PDB entry 7VNM | electron microscopy, 2.86 A resolution | chains M and Q of the 30 polymer chains in the assembly

# Chain M
Protein: Reaction center protein M chain
From: Cereibacter sphaeroides 2.4.1
Reference sequence: Q3J1A6 (RCEM_RHOS4); residues 0-307 here correspond to UniProt positions 1-308 (UniProt number = residue number + 1)
Chain sequence (308 residues; row label = number of the first residue in the row; numbering starts at 0):
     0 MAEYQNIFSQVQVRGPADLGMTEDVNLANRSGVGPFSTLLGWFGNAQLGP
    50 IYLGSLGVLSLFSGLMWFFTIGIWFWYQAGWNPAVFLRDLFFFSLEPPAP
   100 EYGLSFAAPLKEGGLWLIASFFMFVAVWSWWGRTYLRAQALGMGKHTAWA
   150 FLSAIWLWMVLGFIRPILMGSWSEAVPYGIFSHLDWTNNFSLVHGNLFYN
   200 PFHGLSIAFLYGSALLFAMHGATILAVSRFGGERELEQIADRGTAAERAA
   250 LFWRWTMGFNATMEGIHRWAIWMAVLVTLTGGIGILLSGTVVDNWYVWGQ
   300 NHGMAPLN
Unresolved in the structure: 0-1, 307
Curated features (UniProtKB/Swiss-Prot):
  - binding site ((7R,8Z)-bacteriochlorophyll b): His-182, His-202
  - binding site (Fe cation): His-219, Glu-234, His-266
  - binding site (a ubiquinone): Trp-252
Ion coordination: Fe2+: His-219, Glu-234, His-266 (shared with 2 residues of chain L)
Ligand contacts:
  - bacteriochlorophyll a (BCL), molecule 1: Trp-66, Met-122, Val-126, Phe-150, Ala-153, Ile-154, Leu-156, Trp-157, Leu-160, Trp-185, Thr-186, Asn-187, Phe-189, Ser-190, Leu-196, Phe-197, His-202, Ser-205, Ile-206, Leu-209, Tyr-210, Val-276, Gly-280, Gly-281, Ile-284
  - bacteriochlorophyll a (BCL), molecule 2: Phe-67, Leu-89, Phe-90, Met-122, Trp-157, Leu-160, Val-175, Ile-179, His-182, Leu-183, Trp-185, Thr-186
  - bacteriochlorophyll a (BCL), molecule 3: Thr-186, Phe-197, Tyr-210
  - bacteriochlorophyll a (BCL), molecule 4: Phe-197, His-202, Gly-203, Ile-206, Ala-207, Tyr-210, Gly-211, Leu-214
  - bacteriopheophytin a (BPH), molecule 1: Ser-59, Gly-63, Leu-64, Trp-66, Phe-67, Ala-125, Val-126, Trp-129, Thr-133, Thr-146, Ala-149, Phe-150, Ala-153, Ala-273, Val-274, Thr-277
  - bacteriopheophytin a (BPH), molecule 2: Tyr-210, Ala-213, Leu-214, Ala-217, Met-218, Trp-252, Thr-255, Met-256
  - 1,2-diacyl-sn-glycero-3-phosphocholine (PC1), molecule 1: Pro-200, Gly-203, Leu-204, Ala-207, Trp-297, His-301, Gly-302, Met-303
  - 1,2-diacyl-sn-glycero-3-phosphocholine (PC1), molecule 2: Phe-208, Met-256, Gly-257, Phe-258, Trp-268, Met-272
  - spheroidene (SPO): Trp-66, Phe-67, Phe-68, Ile-70, Gly-71, Ile-72, Phe-74, Trp-75, Phe-85, Leu-89, Phe-105, Leu-116, Ser-119, Phe-120, Met-122, Phe-123, Trp-157, Met-158, Leu-160, Gly-161, Phe-162, Trp-171, Val-175, Pro-176, Tyr-177, Gly-178, Ile-179, His-182
  - ubiquinone-10 (U10): Leu-214, Leu-215, Met-218, His-219, Thr-222, Ile-223, Ala-245, Ala-248, Ala-249, Trp-252, Met-256, Phe-258, Asn-259, Ala-260, Thr-261, Met-262, Ile-265, Trp-268, Met-272

# Chain Q
Protein: Light-harvesting protein B-875 alpha chain
From: Cereibacter sphaeroides 2.4.1
Reference sequence: Q3J1A4 (LHA1_RHOS4); numbering as in UniProt (aligned over 1-58)
Chain sequence (58 residues; numbered 1 to 58; the number before each row is that of its first residue):
     1 MSKFYKIWMIFDPRRVFVAQGVFLFLLAVMIHLILLSTPSYNWLEISAAK
    51 YNRVAVAE
Unresolved in the structure: 55-58
Curated features (UniProtKB/Swiss-Prot):
  - binding site (a bacteriochlorophyll): His-32
Ligand contacts:
  - bacteriochlorophyll a (BCL), molecule 1: Phe-4, Ile-7, Trp-8, Val-16, Gln-20, Phe-23, Ile-31
  - bacteriochlorophyll a (BCL), molecule 2: Gly-21, Leu-24, Phe-25, Ala-28, His-32, Leu-35, Tyr-41, Trp-43
  - bacteriochlorophyll a (BCL), molecule 3: Leu-24, Leu-27, Ala-28, Ile-31, His-32, Leu-35, Tyr-41
  - spheroidene (SPO), molecule 1: Lys-3, Phe-4, Lys-6, Ile-7, Met-9, Ile-10
  - spheroidene (SPO), molecule 2: Phe-17, Gln-20, Gly-21, Lys-50, Tyr-51
  - spheroidene (SPO), molecule 3: Phe-17, Gln-20, Phe-23, Leu-24, Leu-27, Met-30, Ile-31, Ile-34
  - spheroidene (SPO), molecule 4: Phe-25, Ala-28, Val-29, His-32, Leu-33, Leu-36, Trp-43

# Interface between chain M and chain Q
Residue-residue contacts (20; chain M residue first):
  Ala-27(M) with Arg-15(Q), hydrogen bond (backbone-side chain)
  Asn-28(M) with Arg-15(Q)
  Ser-54(M) with Val-18(Q)
  Leu-58(M) with Val-22(Q), hydrophobic
  Phe-61(M) with Val-22(Q), hydrophobic
  Ser-62(M) with Leu-26(Q)
  Phe-105(M) with Leu-33(Q), hydrophobic; Leu-36(Q)
  Ala-106(M) with Leu-36(Q); Ser-37(Q); Asn-42(Q)
  Ala-107(M) with Ser-37(Q), hydrogen bond (backbone-side chain)
  Pro-108(M) with Ser-37(Q)
  Leu-109(M) with Ser-37(Q)
  Gly-113(M) with Ser-37(Q)
  Ile-117(M) with Leu-33(Q), hydrophobic; Ile-34(Q), hydrophobic
  Phe-120(M) with Leu-26(Q), hydrophobic; Val-29(Q), hydrophobic
  Phe-121(M) with Met-30(Q), hydrophobic
Also at the interface, not in a pair above, chain M (17 interface residues in all): Val-57, Met-65
Also at the interface, not in a pair above, chain Q (15 interface residues in all): Ala-19, Phe-23, Phe-25, Glu-45

# In short
Chain M and chain Q form an interface of 17 and 15 residues respectively, with 2 hydrogen bonds. Polar
contacts include Ala-27(M)/Arg-15(Q) and Ala-107(M)/Ser-37(Q). Bound to chain M: 4 copies of
bacteriochlorophyll a, bacteriopheophytin a, ubiquinone-10, spheroidene and
1,2-diacyl-sn-glycero-3-phosphocholine.
Chain M is Reaction center protein M chain and chain Q is Light-harvesting protein B-875 alpha chain, both
from Cereibacter sphaeroides 2.4.1; the structure, Rba sphaeroides PufY-KO RC-LH1 monomer, was determined by
electron microscopy (same publication as 7VA9, 7VB9, 7VOR, 7VOT and 7VOY).
